Entry 1XYP (X-ray diffraction, 1.50 A resolution); this record covers chain A.

Chain A:
Name: Endo-1,4-beta-xylanase II
Source organism: Hypocrea jecorina
Notes: EC 3.2.1.8
UniProtKB: P36217 (XYN2_TRIRE); residues 2-190 here correspond to UniProt positions 34-222 (UniProt number = residue number + 32)
Chain sequence (190 residues; each row starts with the number of its first residue):
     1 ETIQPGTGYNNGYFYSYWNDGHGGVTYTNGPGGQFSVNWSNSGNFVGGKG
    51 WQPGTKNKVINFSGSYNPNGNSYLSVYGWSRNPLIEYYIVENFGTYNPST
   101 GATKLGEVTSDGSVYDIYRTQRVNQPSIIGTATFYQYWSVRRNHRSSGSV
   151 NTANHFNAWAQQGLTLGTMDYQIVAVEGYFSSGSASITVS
Modified / non-standard residues: Glu-1 (pyroglutamic acid; PCA)

In short:
Chain A is Endo-1,4-beta-xylanase II (Hypocrea jecorina); the structure, Structural comparison of two major
endo-1,4-beta-xylanases from trichodrema reesei, was determined by X-ray diffraction together with 1ENX, 1XYN
and 1XYO from the same study.
